PDB entry 7T5F | X-ray diffraction, 2.60 A resolution | chains A and C of the 3 polymer chains in the assembly

Chain A:
Name: Botulinum neurotoxin type B
From: Clostridium botulinum
Notes: EC 3.4.24.69
Reference sequence: P10844 (BXB_CLOBO); numbering as in UniProt (aligned over 1-425)
Chain sequence (430 residues; row label = number of the first residue in the row; numbers below 1 keep their minus sign (Gly-4 is residue -4)):
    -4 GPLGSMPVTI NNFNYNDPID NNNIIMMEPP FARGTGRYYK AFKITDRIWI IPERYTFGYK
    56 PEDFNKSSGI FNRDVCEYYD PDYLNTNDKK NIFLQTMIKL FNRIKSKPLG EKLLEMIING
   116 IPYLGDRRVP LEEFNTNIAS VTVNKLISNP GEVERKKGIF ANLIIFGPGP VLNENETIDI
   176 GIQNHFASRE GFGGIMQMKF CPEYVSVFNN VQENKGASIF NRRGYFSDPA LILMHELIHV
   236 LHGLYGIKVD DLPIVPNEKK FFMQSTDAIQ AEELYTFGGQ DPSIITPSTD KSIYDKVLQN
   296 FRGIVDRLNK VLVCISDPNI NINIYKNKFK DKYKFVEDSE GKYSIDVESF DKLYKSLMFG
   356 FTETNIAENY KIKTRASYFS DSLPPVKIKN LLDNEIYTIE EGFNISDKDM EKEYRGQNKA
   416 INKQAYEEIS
Not modelled in the structure: -4 to 1, 64-66
Construct notes: expression tag (-4 to 0)
UniProt features mapped onto this chain:
  - active site: Glu231
  - binding site (Zn(2+)): His230, His234, Glu268
Ion coordination: Zn2+: His230, His234, Glu268

Chain C:
Name: Jlj-G3
Chain sequence (130 residues; numbered -4 to 125; the number before each row is that of its first residue; numbers below 1 keep their minus sign (Gly-4 is residue -4)):
    -4 GPLGSQVQLV ESGGGLVQSG GSLRLSCAAS GSIDSLYHMG WYRQAPGKER ELVARVQDGG
    56 STAYKDSVKG RFTISRDFSR STMYLQMNSL KPEDTAIYYC AAKSTISTPL SWGQGTQVTV
   116 SSEPKTPKPQ
Not modelled in the structure: -4 to 1, 117-125
Disulfides: Cys22-Cys95

Chain A / chain C interface:
Pairs across the interface - 31 pairs, chain A then chain C:
  Arg123(A) with Ile101(C); Ser102(C), hydrogen bond (backbone-side chain)
  Pro125(A) with Lys98(C); Ile101(C); Ser102(C)
  Glu128(A) with Lys98(C), salt bridge; Leu105(C)
  Asn130(A) with Tyr32(C), hydrogen bond; Ile101(C)
  Asn132(A) with Tyr32(C); Gln52(C)
  Ile133(A) with Ile101(C), hydrophobic
  Val308(A) with Tyr37(C), hydrophobic; Leu105(C), hydrophobic
  Cys309(A) with Leu47(C)
  Ile310(A) with Tyr32(C), hydrophobic; His33(C); Tyr37(C); Leu47(C); Arg50(C); Lys98(C); Leu105(C), hydrophobic
  Ser311(A) with Arg50(C), hydrogen bond (backbone-side chain)
  Asp312(A) with Leu47(C)
  Pro313(A) with Leu47(C); Tyr59(C); Lys60(C)
  Asn314(A) with Tyr59(C); Lys60(C); Asp61(C), hydrogen bond (side chain-backbone)
  Asn318(A) with Glu44(C), hydrogen bond
Other interface residues (no listed pair), chain A (15 interface residues in all): Val124
Other interface residues (no listed pair), chain C (18 interface residues in all): Val48, Ala58, Thr103, Pro104

Summary:
The interface between chain A and chain C involves 15 residues on one side and 18 on the other, with 5
hydrogen bonds and 1 salt bridge. Among the polar pairs are Glu128(A)-Lys98(C), Arg123(A)-Ser102(C) and
Asn130(A)-Tyr32(C).
Chain A is Botulinum neurotoxin type B (Clostridium botulinum) and chain C is Jlj-G3; the structure, Botulinum
neurotoxin Type B Light Chain complexed with nanobodies JLJ-G3 and JNE-B10, was determined by X-ray
diffraction, deposited together with 7L6V, 7LZP and 7NA9.
